PDB entry 7K1J | electron microscopy, 3.90 A resolution | chains C and F of the 7 polymer chains in the assembly

# Chain C
Molecule: X-ray repair cross-complementing protein 5
From: Homo sapiens
Notes: EC 3.6.4.-
Reference sequence: P13010 (XRCC5_HUMAN); residue numbers follow UniProt; this construct covers 1-732
Sequence (732 residues; row label = number of the first residue in the row):
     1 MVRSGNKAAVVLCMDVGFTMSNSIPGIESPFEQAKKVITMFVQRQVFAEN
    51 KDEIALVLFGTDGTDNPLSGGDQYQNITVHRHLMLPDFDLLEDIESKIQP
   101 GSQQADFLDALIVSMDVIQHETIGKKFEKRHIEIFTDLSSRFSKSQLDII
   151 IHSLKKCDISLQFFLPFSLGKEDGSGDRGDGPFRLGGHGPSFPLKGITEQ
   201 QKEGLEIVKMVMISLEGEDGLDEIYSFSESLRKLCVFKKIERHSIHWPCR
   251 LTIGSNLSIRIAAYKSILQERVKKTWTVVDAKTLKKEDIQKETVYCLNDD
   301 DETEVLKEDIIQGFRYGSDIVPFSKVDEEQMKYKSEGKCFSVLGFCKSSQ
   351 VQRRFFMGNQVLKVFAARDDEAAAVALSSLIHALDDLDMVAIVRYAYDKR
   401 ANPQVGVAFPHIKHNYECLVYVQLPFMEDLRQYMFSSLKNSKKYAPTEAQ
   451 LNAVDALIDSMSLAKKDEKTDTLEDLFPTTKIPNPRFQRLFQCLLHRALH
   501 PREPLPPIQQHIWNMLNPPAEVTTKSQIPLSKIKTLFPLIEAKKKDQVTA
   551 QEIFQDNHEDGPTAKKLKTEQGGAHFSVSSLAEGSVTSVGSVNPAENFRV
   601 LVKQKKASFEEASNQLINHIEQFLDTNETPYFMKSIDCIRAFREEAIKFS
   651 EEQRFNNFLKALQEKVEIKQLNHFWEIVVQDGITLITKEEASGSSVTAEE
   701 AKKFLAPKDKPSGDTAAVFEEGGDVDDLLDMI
Unresolved in the structure: 1-5, 171-180, 542-732
Swiss-Prot annotation at these positions:
  - region: Leu138 to Leu165 (Leucine-zipper)
  - motif: Glu720 to Leu728 (EEXXXDL motif)
  - modified residue: Lys144 (N6-acetyllysine), Ser255 (Phosphoserine), Ser258 (Phosphoserine), Lys265 (N6-acetyllysine), Ser318 (Phosphoserine), Lys332 (N6-acetyllysine), Thr535 (Phosphothreonine), Ser577 (Phosphoserine), Ser579 (Phosphoserine), Ser580 (Phosphoserine), Lys660 (N6-acetyllysine), Lys665 (N6-acetyllysine), Thr715 (Phosphothreonine)
  - cross-link (Glycyl lysine isopeptide (Lys-Gly)): Lys195 (interchain with G-Cter in SUMO2), Lys532 (interchain with G-Cter in SUMO2), Lys534 (interchain with G-Cter in SUMO2), Lys566 (interchain with G-Cter in SUMO2), Lys568 (interchain with G-Cter in SUMO2), Lys669 (interchain with G-Cter in SUMO2), Lys688 (interchain with G-Cter in SUMO2)

# Chain F
Molecule: 24-nt DNA strand
Sequence (24 nucleotides; row label = number of the first residue in the row):
     1 GCATGCTCTACTGCTTCGATATCG
Unresolved in the structure: 1-3

# How chain C and chain F interact
Residue-residue contacts (5):
  Ile245(C) - DC14(F)  phosphate contact
  Lys265(C) - DT16(F)  salt bridge to the phosphate
  Gln360(C) - DT16(F)  phosphate contact
  Tyr397(C) - DT16(F)  sugar contact
  Ala401(C) - DC17(F)  phosphate contact
Interface residues without a listed pair, chain C (7 interface residues in all): Arg242, Arg400
Interface residues without a listed pair, chain F (4 interface residues in all): DT15

# Summary
7 residues of chain C face 4 of chain F across their interface; the contacts include 1 salt bridge. The
salt-bridged pair is Lys265(C)-DT16(F).
Chain C is X-ray repair cross-complementing protein 5 (Homo sapiens) and chain F is a 24-nt DNA strand; the
structure, CryoEM structure of inactivated-form DNA-PK (Complex III), was determined by electron microscopy
(same publication as 7K0Y, 7K17, 7K19, 7K1B, 7K1K and 7K1N).
